PDB entry 7N1E | X-ray diffraction, 2.30 A resolution | chains C and E of the 5 polymer chains in the assembly

== Chain C ==
Protein: Spike protein S2
UniProt: P0DTC2 (SPIKE_SARS2); residues 1-9 here correspond to UniProt positions 1000-1008 (UniProt number = residue number + 999)
Amino-acid sequence (9 residues; row label = number of the first residue in the row):
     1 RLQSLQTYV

== Chain E ==
Protein: pRLQ3 T cell receptor beta chain
Source organism: Homo sapiens
Amino-acid sequence (244 residues; row label = number of the first residue in the row):
     1 GVAQSPRYKIIEKRQSVAFWCNPISGHATLYWYQQILGQGPKLLIQFQNN
    51 GVVDDSQLPKDRFSAERLKGVDSTLKIQPAKLEDSAVYLCASSLGGAGGA
   101 DTQYFGPGTRLTVLEDLKNVFPPEVAVFEPSEAEISHTQKATLVCLATGF
   151 YPDHVELSWWVNGKEVHSGVCTDPQPLKEQPALNDSRYALSSRLRVSATF
   201 WQNPRNHFRCQVQFYGLSENDEWTQDRAKPVTQIVSAEAWGRAD
Unresolved in the structure: 244
Cystine bridges: Cys-21/Cys-90, Cys-145/Cys-210
From the paper describing this entry:
  - conformationally variable residues (loop rearrangement): Leu-94 to Asp-101

== How chain C and chain E interact ==
Residue-residue contacts - 8 pairs, chain C then chain E:
  Leu-5(C) with Ala-100(E), hydrophobic
  Gln-6(C) with Ala-97(E)
  Thr-7(C) with Gly-96(E)
  Tyr-8(C) with Gln-48(E); Val-53(E); Gly-95(E); Gly-96(E), hydrogen bond (backbone-backbone); Gly-98(E)
From the paper, about this interface:
  - pairs named by the authors: Gln-48(E)/Tyr-8(C), Gly-96(E)/Tyr-8(C) (backbone contact)

== Overview ==
4 residues of chain C face 7 of chain E across their interface, with 1 hydrogen bond. Its one hydrogen bond,
Tyr-8(C)/Gly-96(E), is backbone to backbone. The authors report a contact between Gln-48(E) and Tyr-8(C); a
backbone contact between Gly-96(E) and Tyr-8(C). From the paper: conformational variability at Leu-94(E).
Here chain C is Spike protein S2 and chain E is pRLQ3 T cell receptor beta chain (Homo sapiens). Entry 7N1E
(SARS-CoV-2 RLQ peptide-specific TCR pRLQ3 binds to RLQ-HLA-A2) was determined by X-ray diffraction (same
publication as 7N1A, 7N1B, 7N1C, 7N1D and 7N1F).
